Entry 6VYP (X-ray diffraction, 4.99 A resolution (low resolution: residue-level contacts below are approximate; hydrogen-bond / salt-bridge calls are withheld)); this record covers chains D and I of the 14 polymer chains in the assembly.

Chain D:
Protein: Histone H2B 1.1
Organism: Xenopus laevis
Reference sequence: P02281 (H2B11_XENLA); residues 1-122 here correspond to UniProt positions 5-126 (UniProt number = residue number + 4)
Sequence (122 residues; row label = number of the first residue in the row):
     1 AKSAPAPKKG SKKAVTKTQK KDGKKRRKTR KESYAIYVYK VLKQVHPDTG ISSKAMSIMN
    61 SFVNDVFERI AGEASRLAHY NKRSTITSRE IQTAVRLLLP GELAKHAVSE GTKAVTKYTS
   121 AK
Disordered / not traced: 1-29, 122
Construct notes: engineered mutation Thr29 (Ser33 in P02281)
Swiss-Prot annotation at these positions:
  - modified residue: Lys2 (N6-acetyllysine), Lys9 (N6-acetyllysine), Ser11 (Phosphoserine), Lys12 (N6-acetyllysine), Lys17 (N6-acetyllysine)
  - glycosylation: Ser109 (O-linked (GlcNAc) serine)
  - cross-link: Lys117 (Glycyl lysine isopeptide (Lys-Gly) (interchain with G-Cter in ubiquitin))

Chain I:
Molecule: 191-nt DNA strand
Organism: synthetic construct
Sequence (191 nucleotides; row label = number of the first residue in the row; numbers below 1 keep their minus sign (DA-95 is residue -95)):
   -95 ATCGACCCTA TACGCGGCCG CCCTGGAGAA TCCCGGTGCC GAGGCCGCTC AATTGGTCGT
   -35 AGACAGCTCT AGCACCGCTT AAACGCACGT ACGCGCTGTC CCCCGCGTTT TAACCGCCAA
    25 GGGGATTACT CCCTAGTCTC CAGGCACGTG TCAGATATAT ACATCCTGTG CATGTATTGA
    85 ACAGCGACGA T

How chain D and chain I interact:
Residue-residue contacts (17):
  Arg30(D) - DC-48(I)
  Arg30(D) - DT-47(I)
  Arg30(D) - DC-46(I)
  Glu32(D) - DA-45(I)
  Tyr39(D) - DG-53(I)
  Lys43(D) - DG-52(I)
  Gly50(D) - DG-53(I)
  Ile51(D) - DA-54(I)
  Ile51(D) - DG-53(I)
  Ser52(D) - DA-54(I)
  Ser53(D) - DA-54(I)
  Arg83(D) - DG-34(I)
  Arg83(D) - DA-33(I)
  Ser84(D) - DA-35(I)
  Ser84(D) - DG-34(I)
  Thr85(D) - DG-34(I)
  Arg89(D) - DA-33(I)
Also at the interface, not in a pair above, chain D (13 interface residues in all): Lys82

Summary:
13 residues of chain D face 10 of chain I across their interface.
Chain D is Histone H2B 1.1 (Xenopus laevis) and chain I is a 191-nt DNA strand (synthetic construct); the
structure, Crystal structure of the LSD1/CoREST histone demethylase bound to its nucleosome substrate, was
determined by X-ray diffraction.
